PDB entry 6V2K | X-ray diffraction, 2.60 A resolution | chains H and J of the 10 polymer chains in the assembly

== Chain H ==
Protein: Histone H2B type 1-J
From: Homo sapiens
Reference sequence: P06899 (H2B1J_HUMAN); residues 0-125 here correspond to UniProt positions 1-126 (UniProt number = residue number + 1)
Amino-acid sequence (129 residues; numbered -3 to 125; the number before each row is that of its first residue; numbers below 1 keep their minus sign (Gly-3 is residue -3)):
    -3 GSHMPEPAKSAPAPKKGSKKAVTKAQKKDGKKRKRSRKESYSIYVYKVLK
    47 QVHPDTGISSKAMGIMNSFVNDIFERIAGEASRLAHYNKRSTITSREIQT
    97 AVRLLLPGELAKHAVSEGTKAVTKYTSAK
Not modelled in the structure: -3 to 32, 124-125
Differences from the reference sequence: expression tag (-3 to -1)
UniProt features mapped onto this chain:
  - modified residue: Pro1 (N-acetylproline), Glu2 (ADP-ribosyl glutamic acid), Lys5 (N6-(2-hydroxyisobutyryl)lysine), Ser6 (ADP-ribosylserine), Lys11 (N6-(beta-hydroxybutyryl)lysine), Lys12 (N6-(2-hydroxyisobutyryl)lysine), Ser14 (Phosphoserine), Lys15 (N6-acetyllysine), Lys16 (N6-(beta-hydroxybutyryl)lysine), Lys20 (N6-(2-hydroxyisobutyryl)lysine), Lys23 (N6-(2-hydroxyisobutyryl)lysine), Lys24 (N6-(2-hydroxyisobutyryl)lysine), Lys34 (N6-(2-hydroxyisobutyryl)lysine), Glu35 (PolyADP-ribosyl glutamic acid), Ser36 (Phosphoserine), Lys43 (N6-(2-hydroxyisobutyryl)lysine), Lys46 (N6-(2-hydroxyisobutyryl)lysine), Lys57 (N6,N6-dimethyllysine), Arg79 (Dimethylated arginine), Lys85 (N6,N6,N6-trimethyllysine) and 6 more in UniProt
  - glycosylation: Ser112 (O-linked (GlcNAc) serine)
  - cross-link (Glycyl lysine isopeptide (Lys-Gly)): Lys5 (interchain with G-Cter in SUMO2), Lys20 (interchain with G-Cter in SUMO2), Lys34 (interchain with G-Cter in ubiquitin), Lys120 (interchain with G-Cter in ubiquitin)

== Chain J ==
Molecule: 146-nt DNA strand
From: Homo sapiens
Sequence (146 nucleotides; numbered 147 to 292; the number before each row is that of its first residue):
   147 ATCAATATCCACCTGCAGATTCTACCAAAAGTGTATTTGGAAACTGCTCC
   197 ATCAAAAGGCATGTTCAGCTGAATTCAGCTGAACATGCCTTTTGATGGAG
   247 CAGTTTCCAAATACACTTTTGGTAGAATCTGCAGGTGGATATTGAT
Bound ions: Mn2+ site 1: DG185, DG186; Mn2+ site 2 near DG217 (its only coordinating residue here); Mn2+ site 3 near DG267 (its only coordinating residue here); Mn2+ site 4 near DG280 (its only coordinating residue here)

== How chain H and chain J interact ==
Residue-residue contacts - 9 pairs, chain H then chain J:
  Tyr42(H) - DT167(J)  hydrogen bond to the phosphate
  Ser55(H) - DT166(J)  phosphate contact
  Ser56(H) - DT166(J)  hydrogen bond to the phosphate
  Arg86(H) - DG186(J)  phosphate contact
  Arg86(H) - DA187(J)  salt bridge to the phosphate
  Ser87(H) - DG185(J)  hydrogen bond to the phosphate
  Ser87(H) - DG186(J)  hydrogen bond to the phosphate
  Thr88(H) - DG185(J)  phosphate contact
  Thr88(H) - DG186(J)  hydrogen bond to the phosphate
Interface residues without a listed pair, chain H (8 interface residues in all): Glu35, Lys85
Interface residues without a listed pair, chain J (6 interface residues in all): DA175

== In short ==
Chain H and chain J form an interface of 8 and 6 residues respectively; the contacts include 5 hydrogen bonds
and 1 salt bridge. Among the polar pairs are Tyr42(H)-DT167(J), Ser56(H)-DT166(J) and Ser87(H)-DG185(J).
DG185(J) and DG186(J) coordinate Mn2+ site 1.
Chain H is Histone H2B type 1-J and chain J is a 146-nt DNA strand, both from Homo sapiens; the structure, The
nucleosome structure after H2A-H2B exchange, was determined by X-ray diffraction.
